Entry 3W68 (X-ray diffraction, 2.05 A resolution); this record covers chains B and D of the 4 polymer chains in the assembly.

# Chain B (and D)
Name: Alpha-tocopherol transfer protein
From: Mus musculus
Notes: chain D of this document is another copy of the same molecule, construct and numbering; everything in this record applies to it too
UniProt: Q8BWP5 (TTPA_MOUSE); residue numbers follow UniProt; this construct covers 21-278
Amino-acid sequence (266 residues; each row starts with the number of its first residue):
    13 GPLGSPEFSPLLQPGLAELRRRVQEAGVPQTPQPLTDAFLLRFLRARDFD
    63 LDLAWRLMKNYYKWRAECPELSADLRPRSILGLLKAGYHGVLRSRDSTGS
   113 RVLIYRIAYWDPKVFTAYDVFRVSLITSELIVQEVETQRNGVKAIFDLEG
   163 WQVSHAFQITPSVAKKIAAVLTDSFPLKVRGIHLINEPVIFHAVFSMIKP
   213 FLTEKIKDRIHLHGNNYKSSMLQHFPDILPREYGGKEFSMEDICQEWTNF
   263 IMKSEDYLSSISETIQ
Unresolved in the structure: 13-22, 276-278 (chain D: 13-24, 276-278)
Differences from the reference sequence: expression tag (13-20)
Residues lining bound ligands:
  - 4PT ((2R)-3-{[(S)-{[(2S,3R,5S,6S)-2,6-dihydroxy-3,4,5-tris(phosphonooxy)cyclohexyl]oxy}(hydroxy)phosphoryl]oxy}-2-(1-hydroxy butoxy)propyl butyrate), molecule 1: Ala-58, Arg-59, Asp-60, Lys-190, Val-191, Arg-192, Thr-215, Lys-217, Ile-218, Arg-221
  - 4PT, molecule 2: Thr-172, Pro-173, Ser-174
  - di-C4-PIP2 (PBU; (2R)-3-{[(R)-hydroxy{[(1R,2R,3S,4R,5R,6S)-2,3,6-trihydroxy-4,5-bis(phosphonooxy)cyclohexyl]oxy}phosphoryl]oxy}propane-1 ,2-diyl dibutanoate): Ala-205, Ser-208, Met-209, Lys-211
  - VIV ((2R)-2,5,7,8-tetramethyl-2-[(4R,8R)-4,8,12-trimethyltridecyl]chroman-6-ol): Tyr-100, Ile-119, Trp-122, Ala-129, Val-132, Phe-133, Ser-136, Leu-137, Ser-140, Val-154, Ala-156, Phe-158, Leu-160, Trp-163, Ile-171, Ile-179, Val-182, Leu-183, Phe-187, Leu-189, Val-191, Ile-194, Leu-196
Swiss-Prot annotation at these positions:
  - binding site (a 1,2-diacyl-sn-glycero-3-phospho-(1D-myo-inositol-3,4-bisphosphate)): Asp-185, Lys-190 to Arg-192, Lys-217, Arg-221
  - binding site ((+)-alpha-tocopherol): Phe-187
  - binding site (a 1,2-diacyl-sn-glycero-3-phospho-(1D-myo-inositol-4,5-bisphosphate)): Ser-208 to Lys-211
  - mutagenesis: Arg-59 (R59W: Abolishes binding to phosphatidylinositol 3,4-bisphosphate and phosphatidylinositol 4,5-bisphosphate), Lys-217 (K217A: Loss of tocopherol secretion (in vivo). No effect on tocopherol binding and intermembrane transfer (in vitro)), Arg-221 (R221W: Loss of tocopherol secretion (in vivo). No effect on tocopherol binding and intermembrane transfer (in vitro))

# How chain B and chain D interact
Residue-residue contacts - 7 pairs, chain B then chain D:
  Val-201(B) / His-204(D)
  Val-201(B) / Ala-205(D)
  Val-201(B) / Ser-208(D)
  Ile-202(B) / Met-209(D)  hydrophobic
  His-204(B) / Val-201(D)
  Ala-205(B) / Val-201(D)
  Ala-205(B) / Ala-205(D)  hydrophobic
Other interface residues (no listed pair), chain B (5 interface residues in all): Ser-208

# In short
The chain B/chain D interface involves 5 residues from each chain. Ligands of chain B: compound 4PT, compound
VIV and di-C4-PIP2. Curated annotation (UniProt) lists 6 residues binding
1,2-diacyl-sn-glycero-3-phospho-(1D-myo-inositol-3,4-bisphosphate), +-alpha-tocopherol-binding residue
Phe-187(B), 4 residues binding 1,2-diacyl-sn-glycero-3-phospho-(1D-myo-inositol-4,5-bisphosphate) and 3
mutagenesis sites on chain B.
Chain B and chain D are both Alpha-tocopherol transfer protein (Mus musculus); the structure, Crystal
structure of mouse alpha-tocopherol transfer protein in complex with alpha-tocopherol and
phosphatidylinositol-(4,5)-bisphosphate, was determined by X-ray diffraction together with 3W67 from the same
study.
